PDB entry 5CA0 | X-ray diffraction, 2.50 A resolution | chains B and E of the 6 polymer chains in the assembly

== Chain B ==
Name: Uncharacterized protein
Source organism: Sus scrofa
UniProtKB: F2Z5B2 (F2Z5B2_PIG); residues 1-445 here = UniProt positions 1-445
Sequence (445 residues; each row starts with the number of its first residue):
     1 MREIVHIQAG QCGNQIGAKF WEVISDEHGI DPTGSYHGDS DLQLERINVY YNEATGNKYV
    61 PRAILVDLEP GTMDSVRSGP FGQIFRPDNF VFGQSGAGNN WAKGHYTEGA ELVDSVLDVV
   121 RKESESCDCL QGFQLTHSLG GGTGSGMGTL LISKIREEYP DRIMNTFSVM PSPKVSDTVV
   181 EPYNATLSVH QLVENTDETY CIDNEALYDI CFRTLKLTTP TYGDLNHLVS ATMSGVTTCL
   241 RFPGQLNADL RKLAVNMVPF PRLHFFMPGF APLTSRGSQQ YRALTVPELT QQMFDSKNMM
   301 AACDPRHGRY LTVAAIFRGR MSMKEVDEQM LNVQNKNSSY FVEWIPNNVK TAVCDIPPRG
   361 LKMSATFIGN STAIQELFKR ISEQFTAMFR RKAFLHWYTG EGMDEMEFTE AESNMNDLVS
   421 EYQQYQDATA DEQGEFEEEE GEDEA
Disordered / not traced: 1-2, 429-445
Metal / ion sites: Mg2+: Gln11 (together with GDP)
Ligand contacts:
  - GDP (guanosine-5'-diphosphate): Gly10, Gln11, Cys12, Gln15, Asn99, Ser138, Gly140, Gly141, Gly142, Thr143, Gly144, Val169, Pro171, Val175, Asp177, Glu181, Asn204, Leu207, Tyr222, Leu225, Asn226
  - Lexibulin (LXL; 1-ethyl-3-[2-methoxy-4-(5-methyl-4-{[(1S)-1-(pyridin-3-yl)butyl]amino}pyrimidin-2-yl)phenyl]urea): Asn165, Glu198, Tyr200, Val236, Thr237, Cys239, Leu240, Leu246, Asn247, Ala248, Asp249, Leu250, Lys252, Leu253, Asn256, Met257, Val313, Ala314, Ala315, Ile316, Asn348, Lys350, Thr351, Ala352, Ile368

== Chain E ==
Name: Stathmin-4
Source organism: Rattus norvegicus
UniProtKB: P63043 (STMN4_RAT); residues 5-145 here correspond to UniProt positions 49-189 (UniProt number = residue number + 44)
Sequence (143 residues; numbered 3 to 145; the number before each row is that of its first residue):
     3 MADMEVIELN KCTSGQSFEV ILKPPSFDGV PEFNASLPRR RDPSLEEIQK KLEAAEERRK
    63 YQEAELLKHL AEKREHEREV IQKAIEENNN FIKMAKEKLA QKMESNKENR EAHLAAMLER
   123 LQEKDKHAEE VRKNKELKEE ASR
Disordered / not traced: 3-5, 29-43, 142-145
Differences from the reference sequence: expression tag (3-4)
Swiss-Prot annotation at these positions:
  - modified residue: Ser46 (Phosphoserine)

== Interface between chain B and chain E ==
Contacting residue pairs - 26 pairs, chain B then chain E:
  Tyr106(B) - His78(E)  hydrogen bond
  Tyr106(B) - Glu79(E)
  Tyr106(B) - Val82(E)  hydrophobic
  Tyr106(B) - Ile83(E)
  Leu150(B) - Glu79(E)
  Ser153(B) - Leu72(E)
  Ser153(B) - Lys75(E)
  Ser153(B) - Arg76(E)  hydrogen bond
  Lys154(B) - Arg76(E)
  Lys154(B) - Glu79(E)  salt bridge
  Arg156(B) - Leu68(E)
  Glu157(B) - Leu69(E)
  Glu157(B) - Leu72(E)
  Glu157(B) - Arg76(E)  salt bridge
  Gln191(B) - Lys75(E)  hydrogen bond
  Glu194(B) - His71(E)
  Glu194(B) - Lys75(E)  salt bridge
  Asn195(B) - Lys75(E)
  Thr399(B) - Glu89(E)
  Glu401(B) - Val82(E)
  Glu401(B) - Ala86(E)
  Gly402(B) - Val82(E)
  Gly402(B) - Lys85(E)
  Gly402(B) - Ala86(E)
  Asp404(B) - Lys85(E)  salt bridge
  Glu407(B) - His78(E)  salt bridge
Interface residues without a listed pair, chain B (19 interface residues in all): His105, Thr107, Pro160, Gly400, Met403

== In short ==
19 residues of chain B face 13 of chain E across their interface; the contacts include 3 hydrogen bonds and 5
salt bridges. Among the polar pairs are Lys154(B)-Glu79(E), Glu157(B)-Arg76(E) and Glu194(B)-Lys75(E). Bound
to chain B: GDP and Lexibulin.
Chain B is Uncharacterized protein (Sus scrofa) and chain E is Stathmin-4 (Rattus norvegicus); the structure,
Crystal structure of T2R-TTL-Lexibulin complex, was determined by X-ray diffraction, deposited together with
5C8Y, 5CA1 and 5CB4.
